Entry 6TZA (electron microscopy, 7.20 A resolution (low resolution: residue-level contacts below are approximate; hydrogen-bond / salt-bridge calls are withheld)); this record covers chains D and E of the 14 polymer chains in the assembly.

# Chain D (and E)
Name: IST1 homolog
Organism: Homo sapiens
Notes: fragment: N-terminal domain; chain E of this document is another copy of the same molecule, construct and numbering; everything in this record applies to it too
Reference sequence: P53990 (IST1_HUMAN); numbering as in UniProt (aligned over 1-189)
Amino-acid sequence (189 residues; each row starts with the number of its first residue):
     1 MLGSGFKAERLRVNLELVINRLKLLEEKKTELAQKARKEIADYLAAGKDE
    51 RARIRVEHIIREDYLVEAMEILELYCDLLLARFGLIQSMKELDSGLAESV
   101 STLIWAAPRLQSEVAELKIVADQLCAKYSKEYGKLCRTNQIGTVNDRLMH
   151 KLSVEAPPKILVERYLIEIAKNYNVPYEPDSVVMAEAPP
Unresolved in the structure: 1-5, 187-189
Differences from the reference sequence: engineered mutation Glu-16 (Arg in P53990), Glu-27 (Lys in P53990)
Curated features (UniProtKB/Swiss-Prot):
  - modified residue: Ser-4 (Phosphoserine), Tyr-43 (Phosphotyrosine)
What the authors report for this chain:
  - mutagenesis - R16E/K27E: abolished binding to CHMP1B (citing earlier work)

# Chain D / chain E interface
Residue-residue contacts (12):
  Glu-50(D) / Leu-74(E)
  Arg-51(D) / Ile-19(E)
  Arg-51(D) / Glu-73(E)
  Arg-51(D) / Leu-74(E)
  Arg-51(D) / Asp-77(E)
  Ile-54(D) / Asp-77(E)
  Ile-54(D) / Leu-78(E)
  Ile-54(D) / Ala-81(E)
  Glu-57(D) / Ala-81(E)
  His-58(D) / Leu-80(E)
  His-58(D) / Ala-81(E)
  Val-154(D) / Leu-85(E)
Also at the interface, not in a pair above, chain D (9 interface residues in all): Tyr-43, Lys-48, Arg-55
Also at the interface, not in a pair above, chain E (9 interface residues in all): Lys-23

# Overview
Chain D and chain E each contribute 9 residues to their interface. From the paper: R16E/K27E of chain D
abolish binding to CHMP1B.
Both chains are IST1 homolog (Homo sapiens). Entry 6TZA (CryoEM reconstruction of ESCRT-III filament composed
of IST1 NTD R16E K27E double mutant) was determined by electron microscopy, deposited together with 6TZ4, 6TZ5
and 6TZ9.
